Entry 8JAX (electron microscopy, 3.27 A resolution); this record covers chains D and J of the 24 polymer chains in the assembly.

[Chain D (and J)]
Molecule: Bacterioferritin
From: Streptomyces coelicolor
Notes: EC 1.16.3.1; chain J of this document is another copy of the same molecule, construct and numbering; everything in this record applies to it too
UniProt: Q9S2N0 (BFR_STRCO); residues 1-162 here = UniProt positions 1-162
Amino-acid sequence (162 residues; numbered 1 to 162; the number before each row is that of its first residue):
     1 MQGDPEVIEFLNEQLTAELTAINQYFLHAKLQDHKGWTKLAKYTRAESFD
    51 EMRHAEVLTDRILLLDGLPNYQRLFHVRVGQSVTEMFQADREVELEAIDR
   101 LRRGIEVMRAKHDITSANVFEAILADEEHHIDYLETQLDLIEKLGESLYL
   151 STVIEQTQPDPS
Unresolved in the structure: 162 (chain J: fully traced)
Swiss-Prot annotation at these positions:
  - binding site (Fe cation): Glu18, Glu51, His54, Glu94, Glu127, His130
  - binding site (heme b): Met52
What the authors report for this chain:
  - mutagenesis - K42A: decreased binding to Fe ion

[How chain D and chain J interact]
Contacting residue pairs - 12 pairs, chain D then chain J:
  His34(D) - Thr136(J)
  Lys35(D) - Thr136(J)  hydrogen bond (backbone-side chain)
  Trp37(D) - Leu140(J)
  Ser147(D) - Leu144(J)
  Ser151(D) - Leu144(J)
  Ile154(D) - Leu140(J)  hydrophobic
  Gln156(D) - Leu40(J)
  Gln156(D) - Tyr133(J)  hydrogen bond
  Gln156(D) - Gln137(J)
  Thr157(D) - Tyr43(J)
  Gln158(D) - Tyr43(J)
  Asp160(D) - Lys42(J)  hydrogen bond (backbone-side chain)
Other interface residues (no listed pair), chain D (14 interface residues in all): Glu146, Leu148, Leu150, Pro161
Other interface residues (no listed pair), chain J (14 interface residues in all): Asp132, Lys143, Leu148, Tyr149, Thr152, Val153

[In short]
Chain D and chain J each contribute 14 residues to their interface, with 3 hydrogen bonds. Among the polar
pairs are Lys35(D)-Thr136(J), Gln156(D)-Tyr133(J) and Asp160(D)-Lys42(J). Curated annotation (UniProt) lists 6
Fe cation-binding residues and heme b-binding residue Met52(D) on chain D. From the paper: K42A of chain D
reduces binding to Fe ion.
Both chains are Bacterioferritin (Streptomyces coelicolor). Entry 8JAX (Cryo-EM structure of Holo form of
ScBfr with O symmetry) was determined by electron microscopy, deposited together with 8JB0, 7Y6F, 7Y6G, 7Y6P
and 5XX9.
